9C97 - chains S and T of the 28 polymer chains in the assembly; structure by X-ray diffraction, 3.33 A resolution.

== Chain S ==
Protein: PRE5 isoform 1
From: Saccharomyces cerevisiae
Reference sequence: A0A6A5PTH4 (A0A6A5PTH4_YEASX); residues 0-233 here correspond to UniProt positions 1-234 (UniProt number = residue number + 1)
Chain sequence (234 residues; numbered 0 to 233; the number before each row is that of its first residue; numbering starts at 0):
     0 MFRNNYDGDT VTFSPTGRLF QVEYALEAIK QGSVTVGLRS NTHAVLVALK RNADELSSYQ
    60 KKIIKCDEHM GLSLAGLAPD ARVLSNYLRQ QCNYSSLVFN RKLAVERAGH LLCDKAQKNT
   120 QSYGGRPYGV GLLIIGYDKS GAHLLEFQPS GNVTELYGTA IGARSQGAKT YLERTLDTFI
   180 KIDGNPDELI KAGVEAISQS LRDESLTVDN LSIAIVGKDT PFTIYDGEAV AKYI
Disordered / not traced: 0-1

== Chain T ==
Protein: PRE10 isoform 1
From: Saccharomyces cerevisiae
Reference sequence: A0A6A5Q4M4 (A0A6A5Q4M4_YEASX); residues -2 to 284 here correspond to UniProt positions 2-288 (UniProt number = residue number + 4)
Chain sequence (287 residues; row label = number of the first residue in the row; numbers below 1 keep their minus sign (Thr-2 is residue -2)):
    -2 TSIGTGYDLS NSVFSPDGRN FQVEYAVKAV ENGTTSIGIK CNDGVVFAVE KLITSKLLVP
    58 QKNVKIQVVD RHIGCVYSGL IPDGRHLVNR GREEAASFKK LYKTPIPIPA FADRLGQYVQ
   118 AHTLYNSVRP FGVSTIFGGV DKNGAHLYML EPSGSYWGYK GAATGKGRQS AKAELEKLVD
   178 HHPEGLSARE AVKQAAKIIY LAHEDNKEKD FELEISWCSL SETNGLHKFV KGDLLQEAID
   238 FAQKEINGDD DEDEDDSDNV MSSDDENAPV ATNANATTDQ EGDIHLE
Disordered / not traced: -2 to 0, 245-284

== Interface between chain S and chain T ==
Contacting residue pairs - 64 pairs, chain S then chain T:
  Asn4(S) with Leu6(T)
  Tyr5(S) with Asp5(T), hydrogen bond
  Thr9(S) with Arg126(T)
  Val10(S) with Asn123(T); Ser124(T); Val125(T); Arg126(T)
  Thr11(S) with Leu6(T); Gln19(T)
  Phe12(S) with Gln19(T), hydrogen bond (backbone-side chain); Tyr22(T); Ala23(T), hydrophobic; Ala26(T), hydrophobic; Leu77(T), hydrophobic; Arg126(T); Pro127(T)
  Ser13(S) with Tyr22(T)
  Pro14(S) with Tyr22(T), hydrophobic; Lys25(T)
  Thr15(S) with Lys25(T)
  Gly16(S) with Tyr22(T); Ala26(T)
  Leu18(S) with Leu77(T), hydrophobic; Arg126(T)
  Arg38(S) with Val56(T)
  His109(S) with Arg82(T)
  Cys112(S) with Arg82(T)
  Asp113(S) with Arg82(T), salt bridge; Asn86(T), hydrogen bond
  Gln116(S) with Pro79(T); Asp80(T), hydrogen bond; His83(T), hydrogen bond
  Thr119(S) with Arg126(T), hydrogen bond (backbone-side chain)
  Gln120(S) with His119(T); Val125(T); Arg126(T), hydrogen bond (side chain-backbone); Phe128(T)
  Ser121(S) with Ser124(T)
  Tyr122(S) with Ser124(T), hydrogen bond (backbone-backbone)
  Ser149(S) with Pro79(T)
  Gly150(S) with Pro79(T)
  Asn151(S) with Ile78(T); Pro79(T)
  Val152(S) with Asn60(T)
  Thr153(S) with Asn60(T)
  Glu154(S) with Leu55(T); Val56(T), hydrogen bond (backbone-backbone); Lys59(T), salt bridge; Asn60(T), hydrogen bond (backbone-side chain)
  Leu155(S) with Leu54(T); Leu55(T), hydrophobic; Val56(T)
  Tyr156(S) with Leu54(T), hydrogen bond (backbone-backbone); Leu55(T); Val56(T); Pro57(T)
  Gly157(S) with Leu54(T)
  Lys168(S) with Leu54(T)
  Leu171(S) with Leu54(T)
  Glu172(S) with Ser52(T), hydrogen bond; Lys53(T); Leu54(T)
  Leu175(S) with Lys53(T)
  Asp176(S) with Lys53(T), salt bridge
Other interface residues (no listed pair), chain S (36 interface residues in all): His142, Phe178
Other interface residues (no listed pair), chain T (30 interface residues in all): Gly129

== In short ==
36 residues of chain S face 30 of chain T across their interface; the contacts include 12 hydrogen bonds and 3
salt bridges. Among the polar pairs are Asp113(S)-Arg82(T), Glu154(S)-Lys59(T) and Asp176(S)-Lys53(T).
Here chain S is PRE5 isoform 1 and chain T is PRE10 isoform 1, both from Saccharomyces cerevisiae. Entry 9C97
(Yeast 20S proteasome soaked with BRA-346 fraction) was determined by X-ray diffraction together with 9C98,
9AW3, 9AW5, 9AW6 and 9AW7 from the same study.
